Entry 5JGH (X-ray diffraction, 2.60 A resolution); this record covers chains A and B of the 6 polymer chains in the assembly.

[Chain A]
Molecule: ARS-binding factor 2, mitochondrial
Source organism: Saccharomyces cerevisiae (strain ATCC 204508 / S288c)
UniProtKB: Q02486 (ABF2_YEAST); residue numbers follow UniProt; this construct covers 27-183
Sequence (163 residues; each row starts with the number of its first residue):
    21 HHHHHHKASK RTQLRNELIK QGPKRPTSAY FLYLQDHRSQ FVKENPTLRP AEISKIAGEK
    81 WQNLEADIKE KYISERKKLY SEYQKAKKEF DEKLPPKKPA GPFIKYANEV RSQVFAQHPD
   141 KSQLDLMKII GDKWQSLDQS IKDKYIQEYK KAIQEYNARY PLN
Unresolved in the structure: 21-26, 183
Differences from the reference sequence: expression tag (21-26)
Curated features (UniProtKB/Swiss-Prot):
  - DNA-binding region: Pro43 to Asp111 (HMG box 1), Pro116 to Asn183 (HMG box 2)

[Chain B]
Molecule: 22-nt DNA strand
Sequence (22 nucleotides; numbered 1 to 22; the number before each row is that of its first residue):
     1 TTTATTATTT TATATTATAT AA

[How chain A and chain B interact]
Residue-residue contacts - 28 pairs, chain A then chain B:
  Lys27(A) - DT9(B)  sugar contact
  Lys27(A) - DT10(B)  phosphate contact
  Ala28(A) - DT9(B)  phosphate contact
  Ser29(A) - DT8(B)  phosphate contact
  Ser29(A) - DT9(B)  phosphate contact
  Lys30(A) - DT8(B)  phosphate contact
  Lys30(A) - DT9(B)  phosphate contact
  Arg31(A) - DA7(B)  phosphate contact
  Arg31(A) - DT8(B)  salt bridge to the phosphate
  Pro122(A) - DT5(B)  phosphate contact
  Phe123(A) - DT3(B)  base contact
  Phe123(A) - DA4(B)  sugar contact
  Ile124(A) - DT3(B)  base contact
  Leu144(A) - DT1(B)  base contact
  Leu144(A) - DT2(B)  sugar contact
  Met147(A) - DT2(B)  base contact
  Met147(A) - DT3(B)  base contact
  Lys148(A) - DT2(B)  phosphate contact
  Lys148(A) - DT3(B)  salt bridge to the phosphate
  Gly151(A) - DT3(B)  phosphate contact
  Gly151(A) - DA4(B)  phosphate contact
  Trp154(A) - DA4(B)  hydrogen bond to the phosphate
  Trp154(A) - DT5(B)  hydrogen bond to the phosphate
  Gln155(A) - DA4(B)  hydrogen bond to the phosphate
  Ile166(A) - DT6(B)  phosphate contact
  Tyr169(A) - DT6(B)  hydrogen bond to the phosphate
  Tyr169(A) - DA7(B)  sugar contact
  Ile173(A) - DA7(B)  phosphate contact
Also at the interface, not in a pair above, chain A (21 interface residues in all): Lys118, Gly121, Gln143, Lys170

[In short]
Chain A and chain B form an interface of 21 and 10 residues respectively, with 4 hydrogen bonds and 2 salt
bridges. Polar pairs include Trp154(A)-DA4(B), Trp154(A)-DT5(B) and Gln155(A)-DA4(B). From UniProt: a
DNA-binding region on chain A.
Here chain A is ARS-binding factor 2, mitochondrial (Saccharomyces cerevisiae (strain ATCC 204508 / S288c))
and chain B is a 22-nt DNA strand. Entry 5JGH (Crystal structure of the mitochondrial DNA packaging protein
Abf2p in complex with DNA at 2.6 Angstrom ...) was determined by X-ray diffraction together with 5JH0 from the
same study.
